5J2E - chains A and P of the 4 polymer chains in the assembly; structure by X-ray diffraction, 2.10 A resolution.

# Chain A
Molecule: DNA polymerase beta
Source organism: Homo sapiens
Notes: EC 2.7.7.7, 4.2.99.-
UniProt: P06746 (DPOLB_HUMAN); residue numbers follow UniProt; this construct covers 1-335
Chain sequence (335 residues; each row starts with the number of its first residue):
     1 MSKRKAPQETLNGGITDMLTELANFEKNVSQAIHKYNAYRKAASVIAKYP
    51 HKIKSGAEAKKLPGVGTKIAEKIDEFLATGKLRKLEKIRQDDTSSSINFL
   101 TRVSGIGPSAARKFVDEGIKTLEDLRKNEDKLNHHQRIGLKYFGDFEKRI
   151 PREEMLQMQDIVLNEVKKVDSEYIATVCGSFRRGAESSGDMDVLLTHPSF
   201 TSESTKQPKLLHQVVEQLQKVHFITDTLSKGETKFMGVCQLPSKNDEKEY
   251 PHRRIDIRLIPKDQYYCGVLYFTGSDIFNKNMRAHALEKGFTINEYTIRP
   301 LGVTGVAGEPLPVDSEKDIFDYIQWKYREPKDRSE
Not modelled in the structure: 1-9
Bound ions: Na+ site 1: Lys60, Leu62, Val65 (shared with 1 residue of chain D); Na+ site 2: Thr101, Val103, Ile106 (shared with DG9(P) of chain P); Mg2+ site 1: Asp190, Asp192 (together with DUP); Mg2+ site 2: Asp190, Asp192, Asp256 (together with DUP)
Residues lining bound ligands: DUP (2'-deoxyuridine 5'-alpha,beta-imido-triphosphate): Gly179, Ser180, Arg183, Ser188, Gly189, Asp190, Asp192, Asp256, Tyr271, Phe272, Thr273, Gly274, Ser275, Asp276, Asn279
UniProt features mapped onto this chain:
  - region: Arg183 to Asp192 (DNA-binding)
  - active site: Lys72 (Nucleophile)
  - binding site (K(+)): Lys60, Leu62, Val65, Thr101, Val103, Ile106
  - binding site (Na(+)): Lys60, Leu62, Val65, Thr101, Val103, Ile106
  - binding site (dATP): Arg149, Ser180, Arg183, Gly189, Asp190
  - binding site (dCTP): Arg149, Ser180, Arg183, Gly189, Asp190
  - binding site (dGTP): Arg149, Ser180, Arg183, Gly189, Asp190, Asp192
  - binding site (dTTP): Arg149, Ser180, Arg183, Gly189, Asp190
  - binding site (Mg(2+)): Asp190, Asp192, Asp256
  - modified residue: Lys72 (N6-acetyllysine), Arg83 (Omega-N-methylarginine), Arg152 (Omega-N-methylarginine)
  - cross-link (Glycyl lysine isopeptide (Lys-Gly)): Lys41 (interchain with G-Cter in ubiquitin), Lys61 (interchain with G-Cter in ubiquitin), Lys81 (interchain with G-Cter in ubiquitin)

# Chain P
Molecule: Primer Strand
Sequence (10 nucleotides; each row starts with the number of its first residue):
     1 GCTGATGCGT
Bound ions: Na+: DG9 (shared with Thr101(A), Val103(A), Ile106(A) of chain A)

# Interface between chain A and chain P
Contacting residue pairs (17; chain A residue first):
  Val103(A) with DG9(P), phosphate contact
  Ser104(A) with DG9(P), phosphate contact
  Gly105(A) with DC8(P), sugar contact; DG9(P), hydrogen bond to the phosphate
  Ile106(A) with DG9(P), phosphate contact
  Gly107(A) with DC8(P), hydrogen bond to the phosphate; DG9(P), phosphate contact
  Pro108(A) with DC8(P), phosphate contact
  Ser109(A) with DG7(P), phosphate contact; DC8(P), hydrogen bond to the phosphate
  Ala110(A) with DC8(P), hydrogen bond to the phosphate
  Met236(A) with DG9(P), phosphate contact
  Arg254(A) with DG9(P), phosphate contact; DT10(P), salt bridge to the phosphate
  Asp256(A) with DT10(P), phosphate contact
  Tyr271(A) with DT10(P), sugar contact
  Phe272(A) with DT10(P), phosphate contact
Other interface residues (no listed pair), chain A (16 interface residues in all): His135, Asp190, Lys234

# In short
16 residues of chain A face 4 of chain P across their interface; the contacts include 4 hydrogen bonds and 1
salt bridge. Polar pairs include Gly105(A)-DG9(P), Gly107(A)-DC8(P) and Ser109(A)-DC8(P). Bound to chain A:
compound DUP.
Here chain A is DNA polymerase beta (Homo sapiens) and chain P is Primer Strand. Entry 5J2E (Ternary complex
crystal structure of DNA polymerase Beta with C:T mismatch at the primer terminus) was determined by X-ray
diffraction, deposited together with 5J0O, 5J0P, 5J0Q, 5J0R, 5J0S, 5J0T and 16 further entries.
